Entry 2UYO (X-ray diffraction, 1.70 A resolution); this record covers chain A.

Chain A:
Protein: Hypothetical protein ML2640
Source organism: Mycobacterium leprae
UniProt: Q9CCZ4 (Q9CCZ4_MYCLE); numbering as in UniProt (aligned over 1-310)
Amino-acid sequence (310 residues; numbered 1 to 310; the number before each row is that of its first residue):
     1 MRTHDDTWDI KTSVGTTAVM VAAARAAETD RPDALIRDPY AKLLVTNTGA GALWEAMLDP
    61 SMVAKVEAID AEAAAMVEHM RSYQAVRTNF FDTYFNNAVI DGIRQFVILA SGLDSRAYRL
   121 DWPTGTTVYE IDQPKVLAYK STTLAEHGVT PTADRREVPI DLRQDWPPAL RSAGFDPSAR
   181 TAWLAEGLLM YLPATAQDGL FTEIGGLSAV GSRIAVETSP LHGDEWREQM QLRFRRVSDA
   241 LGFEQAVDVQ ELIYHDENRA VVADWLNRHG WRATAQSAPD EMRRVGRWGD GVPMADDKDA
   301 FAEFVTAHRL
Unresolved in the structure: 1-13, 58-69, 241-250
Swiss-Prot annotation at these positions:
  - binding site (S-adenosyl-L-methionine): D132, D161, L162
From the paper describing this entry:
  - conformationally variable residues (order/disorder transition): L58 to I69, L241 to Q250

Summary:
Curated annotation (UniProt) lists 3 S-adenosyl-L-methionine-binding residues. The paper reports
conformational variability at L58 and L241.
Chain A is Hypothetical protein ML2640 (Mycobacterium leprae); the structure, Crystal structure of ML2640c
from Mycobacterium leprae in an hexagonal crystal form, was determined by X-ray diffraction (same publication
as 2UYQ and 2CKD).
